9JJF - chain A; structure by electron microscopy, 2.65 A resolution.

Chain A:
Name: Transient receptor potential cation channel subfamily M member-like 2
From: Nematostella vectensis
UniProt: A7T1N0 (TMP2L_NEMVE); residues 1-1551 here = UniProt positions 1-1551
Chain sequence (1560 residues; each row starts with the number of its first residue):
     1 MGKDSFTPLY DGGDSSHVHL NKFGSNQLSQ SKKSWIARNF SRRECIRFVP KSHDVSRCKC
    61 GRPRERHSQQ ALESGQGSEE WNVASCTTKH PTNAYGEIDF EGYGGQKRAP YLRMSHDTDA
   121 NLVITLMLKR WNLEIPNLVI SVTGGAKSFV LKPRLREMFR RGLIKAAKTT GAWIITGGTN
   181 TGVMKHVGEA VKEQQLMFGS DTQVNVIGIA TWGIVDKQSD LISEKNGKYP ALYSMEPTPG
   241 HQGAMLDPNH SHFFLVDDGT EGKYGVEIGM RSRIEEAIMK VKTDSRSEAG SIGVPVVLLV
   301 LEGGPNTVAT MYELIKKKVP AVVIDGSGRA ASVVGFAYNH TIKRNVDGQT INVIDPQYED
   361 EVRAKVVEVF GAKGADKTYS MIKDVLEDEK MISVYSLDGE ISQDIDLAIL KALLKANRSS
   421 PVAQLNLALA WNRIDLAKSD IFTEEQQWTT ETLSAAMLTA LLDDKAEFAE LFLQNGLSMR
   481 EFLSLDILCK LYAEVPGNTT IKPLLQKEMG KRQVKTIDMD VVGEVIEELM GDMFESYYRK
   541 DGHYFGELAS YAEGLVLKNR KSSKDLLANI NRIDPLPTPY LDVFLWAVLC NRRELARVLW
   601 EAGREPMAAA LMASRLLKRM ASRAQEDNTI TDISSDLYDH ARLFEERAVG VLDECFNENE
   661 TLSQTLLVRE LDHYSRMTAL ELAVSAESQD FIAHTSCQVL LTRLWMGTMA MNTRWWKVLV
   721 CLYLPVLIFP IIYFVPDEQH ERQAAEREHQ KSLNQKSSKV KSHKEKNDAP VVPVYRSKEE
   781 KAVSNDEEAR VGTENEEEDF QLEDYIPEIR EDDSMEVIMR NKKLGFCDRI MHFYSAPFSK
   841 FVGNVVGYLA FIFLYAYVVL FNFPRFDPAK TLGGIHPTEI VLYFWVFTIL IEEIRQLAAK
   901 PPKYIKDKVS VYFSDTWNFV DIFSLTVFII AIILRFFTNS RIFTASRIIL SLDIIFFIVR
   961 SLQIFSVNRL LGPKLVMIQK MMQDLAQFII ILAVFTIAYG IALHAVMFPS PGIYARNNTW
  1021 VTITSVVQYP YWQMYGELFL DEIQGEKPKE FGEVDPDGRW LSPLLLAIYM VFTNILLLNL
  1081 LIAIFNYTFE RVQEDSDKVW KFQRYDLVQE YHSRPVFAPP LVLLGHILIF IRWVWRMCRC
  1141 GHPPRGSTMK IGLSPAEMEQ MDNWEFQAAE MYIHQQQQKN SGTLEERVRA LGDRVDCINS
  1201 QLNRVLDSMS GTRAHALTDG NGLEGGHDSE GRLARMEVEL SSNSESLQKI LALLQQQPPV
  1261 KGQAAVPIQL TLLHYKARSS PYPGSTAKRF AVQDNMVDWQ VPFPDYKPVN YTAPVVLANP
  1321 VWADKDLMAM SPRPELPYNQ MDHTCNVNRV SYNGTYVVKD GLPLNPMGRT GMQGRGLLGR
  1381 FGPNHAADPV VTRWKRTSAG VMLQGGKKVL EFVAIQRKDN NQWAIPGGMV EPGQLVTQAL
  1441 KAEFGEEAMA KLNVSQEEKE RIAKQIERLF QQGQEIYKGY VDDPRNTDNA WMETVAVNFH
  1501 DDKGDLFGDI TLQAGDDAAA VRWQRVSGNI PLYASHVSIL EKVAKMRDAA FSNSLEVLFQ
Not modelled in the structure: 1-93, 217-242, 282-291, 546-574, 737-825, 1132-1149, 1207-1560
Covalent attachments: N-acetylglucosamine (NAG) linked to N1017
Construct notes: expression tag (1552-1560)
Ion coordination: Ca2+: E893, Q896, N918, D921
Ligand contacts: A2R ([(2R,3R,4R,5R)-5-(6-amino-9H-purin-9-yl)-3-hydroxy-4-(phosphonooxy)tetrahydrofuran-2-yl]methyl [(2R,3S,4R,5R)-3,4,5-trihydroxytetrahydrofuran-2-yl]methyl dihydrogen diphosphate): T143, G144, G145, A146, K147, S148, T179, V183, M184, I214, A244, Y264, E267, R271, G303, G304, P305, N306, T307, T310, R329

Overview:
Bound to chain A: compound A2R. N-acetylglucosamine is covalently linked to N1017. The Ca2+ site is built by
E893, Q896, N918 and D921.
Chain A is Transient receptor potential cation channel subfamily M member-like 2 (Nematostella vectensis); the
structure, Nematostella vectensis TRPM2 protomer in complex with ADPRP/Ca2+, was determined by electron
microscopy together with 9JJE from the same study.
